PDB entry 6S91 | electron microscopy, 2.68 A resolution | chains I and U of the 35 polymer chains in the assembly

# Chain I
Name: CRISPR-associated RAMP protein, Cmr6 family
Organism: Sulfolobus islandicus (strain REY15A)
UniProt: F0NDX3 (F0NDX3_SULIR); residue numbers follow UniProt; this construct covers 1-283
Chain sequence (296 residues; row label = number of the first residue in the row):
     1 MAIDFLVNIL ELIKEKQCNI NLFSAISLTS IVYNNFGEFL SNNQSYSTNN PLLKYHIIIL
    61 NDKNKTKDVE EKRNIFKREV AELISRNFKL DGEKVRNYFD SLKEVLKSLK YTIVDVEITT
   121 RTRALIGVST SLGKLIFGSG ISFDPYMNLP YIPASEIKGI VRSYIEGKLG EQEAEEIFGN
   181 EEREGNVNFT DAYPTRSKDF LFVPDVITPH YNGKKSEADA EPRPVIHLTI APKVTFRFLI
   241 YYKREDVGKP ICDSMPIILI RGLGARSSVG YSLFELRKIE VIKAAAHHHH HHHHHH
Unresolved in the structure: 1, 286-296
Construct notes: expression tag (284-296)

# Chain U
Molecule: Cognate target RNA
Sequence (46 nucleotides; row label = number of the first residue in the row):
     1 UGUUAAGUCU GGUUUCCCUC CAGGGUAUCU AAGCUUUGAA AAAAAA
Unresolved in the structure: 1, 34-35, 40-46

# Interface between chain I and chain U
Residue-residue contacts (17):
  Lys67(I) with C9(U), salt bridge to the phosphate
  Glu71(I) with G11(U), base contact
  Asn74(I) with G11(U), hydrogen bond to the sugar
  Lys77(I) with G12(U), salt bridge to the phosphate
  Ser139(I) with G12(U), base contact
  Glu181(I) with C20(U), base contact
  Pro209(I) with G12(U), base contact
  Glu221(I) with C9(U), sugar contact; U10(U), sugar contact
  Pro222(I) with U10(U), hydrogen bond to the sugar
  Arg223(I) with U10(U), sugar contact; G12(U), hydrogen bond to the sugar; U13(U), hydrogen bond to the sugar
  Pro224(I) with U10(U), base contact; G11(U), sugar contact
  Val225(I) with G12(U), sugar contact
  Arg266(I) with G12(U), hydrogen bond to the base
Other interface residues (no listed pair), chain I (16 interface residues in all): Tyr33, Arg78, Gly138

# In short
The interface between chain I and chain U involves 16 residues on one side and 6 on the other; the contacts
include 5 hydrogen bonds and 2 salt bridges. Among the polar pairs are Arg266(I)-G12(U), Asn74(I)-G11(U) and
Pro222(I)-U10(U).
Here chain I is CRISPR-associated RAMP protein, Cmr6 family (Sulfolobus islandicus (strain REY15A)) and chain
U is Cognate target RNA. Entry 6S91 (Cryo-EM structure of the Type III-B Cmr-beta bound to cognate target RNA
and AMPPnP, state 2) was determined by electron microscopy together with 6S6B, 6S8B, 6S8E, 6SH8, 6SHB and 6SIC
from the same study.
